1AY8 - chains A and B; structure by X-ray diffraction, 2.30 A resolution.

Chain A (and B):
Name: Aromatic amino acid aminotransferase
Organism: Paracoccus denitrificans
Notes: EC 2.6.1.57; chain B of this document is another copy of the same molecule, construct and numbering; everything in this record applies to it too
UniProt: P95468 (TYRB_PARDE); the construct has insertions or renumbered stretches relative to UniProt, so the offset changes along the chain: 5-64 = UniProt 1-60; 66-91 = UniProt 61-86; 95-126 = UniProt 87-118; 133-152 = UniProt 120-139; 2 more segments
Chain sequence (394 residues; each row starts with the number of its first residue; note: 11 numbers in that range are skipped by the numbering (no residue carries them; nothing is unmodelled there)):
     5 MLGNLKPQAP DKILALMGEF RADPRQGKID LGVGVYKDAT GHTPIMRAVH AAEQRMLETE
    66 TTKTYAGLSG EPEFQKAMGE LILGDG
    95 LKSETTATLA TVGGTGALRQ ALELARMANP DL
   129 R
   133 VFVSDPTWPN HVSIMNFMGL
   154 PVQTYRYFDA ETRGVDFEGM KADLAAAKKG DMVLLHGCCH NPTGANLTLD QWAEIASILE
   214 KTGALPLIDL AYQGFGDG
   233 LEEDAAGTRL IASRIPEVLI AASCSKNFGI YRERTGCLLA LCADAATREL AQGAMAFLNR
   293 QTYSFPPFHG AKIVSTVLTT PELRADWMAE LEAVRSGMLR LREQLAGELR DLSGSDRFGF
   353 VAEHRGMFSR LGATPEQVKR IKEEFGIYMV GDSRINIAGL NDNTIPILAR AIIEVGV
UniProt features mapped onto this chain:
  - binding site (substrate): Gly38, Tyr70, Trp140, Asn194, Arg386
  - modified residue: Lys258 (N6-(pyridoxal phosphate)lysine)
Glycans and other covalent adducts: pyridoxal phosphate (PLP) linked to Lys258

Interface between chain A and chain B:
Contacting residue pairs - 141 pairs, chain A then chain B:
  Met5(A) - Ala119(B)
  Met5(A) - Ala122(B)
  Met5(A) - Asn123(B)
  Met5(A) - Gly183(B)
  Met5(A) - Leu218(B)  hydrophobic
  Met5(A) - Glu249(B)  hydrogen bond (backbone-side chain)
  Leu6(A) - Glu249(B)  hydrogen bond (backbone-side chain)
  Leu6(A) - Leu251(B)  hydrophobic
  Leu6(A) - Thr279(B)
  Gly7(A) - Thr279(B)
  Gly7(A) - Leu282(B)
  Asn8(A) - Ala122(B)  hydrogen bond (side chain-backbone)
  Leu9(A) - Leu118(B)
  Leu9(A) - Ala122(B)  hydrophobic
  Leu9(A) - Leu282(B)
  Leu9(A) - Ala283(B)  hydrophobic
  Leu9(A) - Ala286(B)  hydrophobic
  Pro11(A) - Leu282(B)
  Gln12(A) - Met121(B)
  Gln12(A) - Gly285(B)
  Gln12(A) - Ala286(B)
  Gln12(A) - Phe289(B)
  Ala13(A) - Arg292(B)  hydrogen bond (backbone-side chain)
  Pro14(A) - Arg292(B)
  Asp15(A) - Leu73(B)
  Asp15(A) - Arg292(B)  salt bridge
  Val39(A) - Thr69(B)
  Val39(A) - Tyr70(B)  hydrophobic
  Thr47(A) - Thr66(B)
  Thr47(A) - Thr67(B)  hydrogen bond (backbone-side chain)
  Thr47(A) - Thr69(B)
  Ile49(A) - Glu64(B)
  Ile49(A) - Thr66(B)
  Ile49(A) - Thr67(B)
  His54(A) - Leu61(B)
  Glu57(A) - Lys68(B)  salt bridge
  Gln58(A) - Leu61(B)
  Leu61(A) - His54(B)
  Leu61(A) - Glu57(B)
  Leu61(A) - Gln58(B)
  Leu61(A) - Leu61(B)  hydrophobic
  Glu64(A) - Ile49(B)
  Glu64(A) - Arg264(B)  salt bridge
  Thr66(A) - Thr47(B)
  Thr66(A) - Ile49(B)
  Thr67(A) - Thr47(B)  hydrogen bond (side chain-backbone)
  Thr67(A) - Ile49(B)
  Thr67(A) - Arg264(B)
  Lys68(A) - Glu57(B)  salt bridge
  Lys68(A) - Gly261(B)
  Lys68(A) - Ile262(B)
  Lys68(A) - Tyr263(B)  hydrogen bond (backbone-backbone)
  Lys68(A) - Arg264(B)  hydrogen bond (backbone-backbone)
  Lys68(A) - Glu265(B)  salt bridge
  Thr69(A) - Val39(B)
  Thr69(A) - Thr47(B)
  Thr69(A) - Tyr263(B)
  Thr69(A) - Arg264(B)  hydrogen bond (backbone-side chain)
  Tyr70(A) - Val39(B)  hydrophobic
  Tyr70(A) - Lys258(B)
  Tyr70(A) - Tyr263(B)  hydrophobic
  Tyr70(A) - Arg266(B)
  Val106(A) - Tyr295(B)  hydrophobic
  Val106(A) - Phe297(B)
  Thr109(A) - Tyr295(B)
  Thr109(A) - Ser296(B)
  Gly110(A) - Thr294(B)
  Arg113(A) - Gln293(B)  hydrogen bond (side chain-backbone)
  Arg113(A) - Thr294(B)  hydrogen bond
  Leu118(A) - Leu9(B)  hydrophobic
  Ala119(A) - Met5(B)
  Met121(A) - Gln12(B)
  Met121(A) - Phe149(B)  hydrophobic
  Ala122(A) - Met5(B)
  Ala122(A) - Asn8(B)
  Ala122(A) - Leu9(B)  hydrophobic
  Asn123(A) - Met5(B)
  Leu126(A) - Met5(B)  hydrophobic
  Ser145(A) - Gln293(B)
  Ile146(A) - Gln293(B)  hydrogen bond (backbone-side chain)
  Phe149(A) - Phe289(B)  hydrophobic
  Phe149(A) - Gln293(B)
  Gly183(A) - Met5(B)
  Leu218(A) - Met5(B)  hydrophobic
  Glu249(A) - Met5(B)  hydrogen bond (side chain-backbone)
  Glu249(A) - Leu6(B)  hydrogen bond (side chain-backbone)
  Glu249(A) - Gly7(B)
  Ser257(A) - Tyr70(B)
  Lys258(A) - Tyr70(B)
  Gly261(A) - Lys68(B)
  Ile262(A) - Lys68(B)
  Tyr263(A) - Lys68(B)  hydrogen bond (backbone-backbone)
  Tyr263(A) - Thr69(B)
  Tyr263(A) - Tyr70(B)  hydrophobic
  Arg264(A) - Glu64(B)  salt bridge
  Arg264(A) - Thr67(B)
  Arg264(A) - Lys68(B)  hydrogen bond (backbone-backbone)
  Arg264(A) - Thr69(B)  hydrogen bond (side chain-backbone)
  Arg264(A) - Pro298(B)
  Arg264(A) - Phe300(B)  hydrogen bond (backbone-backbone)
  Glu265(A) - Lys68(B)  salt bridge
  Glu265(A) - His301(B)
  Arg266(A) - Tyr70(B)
  Arg266(A) - Tyr295(B)  hydrogen bond (side chain-backbone)
  Arg266(A) - Ser296(B)
  Arg266(A) - Phe297(B)  hydrogen bond (side chain-backbone)
  Arg266(A) - Pro298(B)
  Arg266(A) - Pro299(B)
  Cys274(A) - Leu6(B)  hydrophobic
  Thr279(A) - Leu6(B)
  Thr279(A) - Gly7(B)
  Leu282(A) - Gly7(B)
  Leu282(A) - Leu9(B)
  Ala283(A) - Leu9(B)  hydrophobic
  Phe289(A) - Gln12(B)
  Phe289(A) - Phe149(B)  hydrophobic
  Arg292(A) - Ala13(B)  hydrogen bond (side chain-backbone)
  Arg292(A) - Pro14(B)
  Arg292(A) - Asp15(B)
  Gln293(A) - Arg113(B)  hydrogen bond (backbone-side chain)
  Gln293(A) - Ser145(B)  hydrogen bond
  Gln293(A) - Ile146(B)  hydrogen bond (side chain-backbone)
  Gln293(A) - Phe149(B)
  Thr294(A) - Gly110(B)
  Thr294(A) - Arg113(B)  hydrogen bond
  Tyr295(A) - Val106(B)
  Tyr295(A) - Thr109(B)
  Tyr295(A) - Gly110(B)
  Tyr295(A) - Arg266(B)  hydrogen bond (backbone-side chain)
  Ser296(A) - Thr109(B)  hydrogen bond
  Ser296(A) - Arg266(B)
  Phe297(A) - Leu18(B)  hydrophobic
  Phe297(A) - Val106(B)
  Phe297(A) - Arg266(B)  hydrogen bond (backbone-side chain)
  Pro298(A) - Arg264(B)
  Pro298(A) - Arg266(B)
  Pro299(A) - Arg266(B)
  Pro299(A) - Pro299(B)  hydrophobic
  Phe300(A) - Arg264(B)  hydrogen bond (backbone-backbone)
  His301(A) - Glu265(B)
  His301(A) - His301(B)
Interface residues without a listed pair, chain A (73 interface residues in all): Lys10, Pro48, Val53, Ala71, Leu73, Leu251, Ala272, Leu273, Gly285, Ala286, Leu290
Interface residues without a listed pair, chain B (72 interface residues in all): Met21, Val37, Pro48, Val53, Ala71, Ser257, Ala272, Cys274, Leu290

Overview:
The interface between chain A and chain B involves 73 residues on one side and 72 on the other; the contacts
include 29 hydrogen bonds and 7 salt bridges. Among the polar pairs are Asp15(A)-Arg292(B), Glu57(A)-Lys68(B)
and Glu64(A)-Arg264(B).
Both chains are Aromatic amino acid aminotransferase (Paracoccus denitrificans). Entry 1AY8 (Aromatic amino
acid aminotransferase complex with 3-phenylpropionate) was determined by X-ray diffraction, deposited together
with 1AY4 and 1AY5.
